9C2H - chains A and E of the 10 polymer chains in the assembly; structure by electron microscopy, 3.70 A resolution.

== Chain A ==
Name: Nucleoprotein
Organism: Severe acute respiratory syndrome coronavirus 2
UniProt: P0DTC9 (NCAP_SARS2); numbering as in UniProt (aligned over 244-364)
Amino-acid sequence (144 residues; each row starts with the number of its first residue):
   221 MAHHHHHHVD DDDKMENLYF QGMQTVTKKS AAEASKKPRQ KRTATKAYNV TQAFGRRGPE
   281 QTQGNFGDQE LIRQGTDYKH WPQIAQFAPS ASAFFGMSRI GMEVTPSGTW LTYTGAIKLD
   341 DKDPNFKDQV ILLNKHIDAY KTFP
Unresolved in the structure: 221-256
Sequence notes: initiating methionine (221); expression tag (222-243)

== Chain E ==
Name: Antibody Fab NP1-E9 Heavy Chain (variable region)
Organism: Mus sp
Notes: antibody fragment or engineered binder
Amino-acid sequence (115 residues; numbered 1 to 115; the number before each row is that of its first residue):
     1 QVQLQQSGPE LVKPGTLVKI SCKASGYTFT SYDINWVKQR PGQGLEWIGW IYPGDGSTKY
    61 NEKFKGKATL TADTSSSTAY MQLNSLTSEN SAVYFCARGL VGAMDYWGQG TSVTV

== Chain A / chain E interface ==
Contacting residue pairs (11; chain A residue first):
  E290(A) with K59(E), salt bridge
  K299(A) with D33(E), salt bridge; W50(E)
  H300(A) with L100(E), hydrogen bond (side chain-backbone)
  K347(A) with L100(E)
  D348(A) with L100(E)
  I351(A) with L100(E), hydrophobic; V101(E), hydrophobic; A103(E), hydrophobic
  L352(A) with V101(E), hydrophobic
  K355(A) with V101(E), hydrogen bond (side chain-backbone)
Also at the interface, not in a pair above, chain A (10 interface residues in all): R293, Y298
Also at the interface, not in a pair above, chain E (9 interface residues in all): Y27, S31, Y52
From the paper, about this interface:
  - epitope / paratope residues, chain E: D33(E)

== In short ==
10 residues of chain A and 9 residues of chain E are in contact, with 2 hydrogen bonds and 2 salt bridges.
Polar contacts include E290(A)-K59(E), K299(A)-D33(E) and H300(A)-L100(E). From the paper: the
epitope/paratope residue D33(E).
Here chain A is Nucleoprotein (Severe acute respiratory syndrome coronavirus 2) and chain E is Antibody Fab
NP1-E9 Heavy Chain (variable region) (Mus sp). Entry 9C2H (SARS-CoV-2 Nucleocapsid Dimerization Domain bound
to Fab-NP1E9 and Fab-NP3B4) was determined by electron microscopy.
